PDB entry 9MU4 | electron microscopy, 3.29 A resolution | chains c and N of the 10 polymer chains in the assembly

[Chain c]
Protein: Histone H2A
From: Drosophila melanogaster
UniProt: P84051 (H2A_DROME); residues 14-119 here = UniProt positions 14-119
Amino-acid sequence (106 residues; each row starts with the number of its first residue):
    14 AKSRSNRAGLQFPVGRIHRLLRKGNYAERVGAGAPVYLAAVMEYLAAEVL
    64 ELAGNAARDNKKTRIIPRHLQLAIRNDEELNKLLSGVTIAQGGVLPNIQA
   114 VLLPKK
Swiss-Prot annotation at these positions:
  - modified residue: Lys36 (N6-succinyllysine), Gln104 (N5-methylglutamine)
  - cross-link: Lys119 (Glycyl lysine isopeptide (Lys-Gly) (interchain with G-Cter in ubiquitin))

[Chain N]
Molecule: 164-nt DNA strand
From: Drosophila melanogaster
Sequence (164 nucleotides; row label = number of the first residue in the row; numbers below 1 keep their minus sign (DA-76 is residue -76)):
   -76 ATATATCGATGTATATATCTGACACGTGCCTGGAGACTAGGGAGTAATCC
   -26 CCTTGGCGGTTAAAACGCGGGGGACAGCGCGTACGTGCGTTTAAGCGGTG
    24 CTAGAGCTGTCTACGACCAATTGAGCGGCCTCGGCACCGGGATTCTGATA
    74 TATATATATATATA

[Chain c / chain N interface]
Contacting residue pairs - 14 pairs, chain c then chain N:
  Arg29(c) - DG48(N)  hydrogen bond to the phosphate
  Arg29(c) - DC49(N)  salt bridge to the phosphate
  Arg35(c) - DA39(N)  salt bridge to the phosphate
  Arg42(c) - DG38(N)  hydrogen bond to the sugar
  Arg42(c) - DA39(N)  phosphate contact
  Val43(c) - DG38(N)  sugar contact
  Val43(c) - DA39(N)  hydrogen bond to the phosphate
  Gly44(c) - DG38(N)  sugar contact
  Ala45(c) - DG38(N)  phosphate contact
  Lys75(c) - DC58(N)  salt bridge to the phosphate
  Thr76(c) - DG57(N)  sugar contact
  Thr76(c) - DC58(N)  hydrogen bond to the phosphate
  Arg77(c) - DG57(N)  sugar contact
  Arg77(c) - DC58(N)  hydrogen bond to the phosphate
Interface residues without a listed pair, chain c (11 interface residues in all): His31, Glu41

[In short]
11 residues of chain c face 6 of chain N across their interface; the contacts include 5 hydrogen bonds and 3
salt bridges. Among the polar pairs are Arg42(c)-DG38(N), Arg29(c)-DG48(N) and Val43(c)-DA39(N).
Here chain c is Histone H2A and chain N is a 164-nt DNA strand, both from Drosophila melanogaster. Entry 9MU4
(Structure of a native Drosophila melanogaster octameric nucleosome) was determined by electron microscopy.
